PDB entry 7VR8 | electron microscopy, 3.58 A resolution | chain A

Chain A:
Name: Excitatory amino acid transporter 2
Source organism: Homo sapiens
UniProtKB: P43004 (EAA2_HUMAN); residue numbers follow UniProt; this construct covers 1-574
Amino-acid sequence (581 residues; each row starts with the number of its first residue):
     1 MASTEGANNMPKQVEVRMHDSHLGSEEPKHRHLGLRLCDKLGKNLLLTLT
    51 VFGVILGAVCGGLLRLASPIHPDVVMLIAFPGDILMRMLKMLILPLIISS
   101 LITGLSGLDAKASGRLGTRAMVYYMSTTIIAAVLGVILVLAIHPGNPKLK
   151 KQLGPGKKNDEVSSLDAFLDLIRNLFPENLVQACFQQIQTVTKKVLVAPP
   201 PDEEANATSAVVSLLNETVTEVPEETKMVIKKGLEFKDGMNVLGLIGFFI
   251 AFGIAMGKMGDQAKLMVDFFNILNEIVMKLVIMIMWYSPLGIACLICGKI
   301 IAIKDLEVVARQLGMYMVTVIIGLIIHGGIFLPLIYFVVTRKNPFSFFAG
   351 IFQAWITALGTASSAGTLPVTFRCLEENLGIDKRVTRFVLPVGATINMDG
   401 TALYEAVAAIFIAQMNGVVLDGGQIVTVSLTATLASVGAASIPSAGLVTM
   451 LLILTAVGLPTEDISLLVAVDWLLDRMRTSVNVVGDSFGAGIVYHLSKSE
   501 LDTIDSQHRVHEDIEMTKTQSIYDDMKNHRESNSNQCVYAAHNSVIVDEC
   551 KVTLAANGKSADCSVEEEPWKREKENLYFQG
Unresolved in the structure: 1-43, 110-113, 148-162, 194-229, 501-581
Construct notes: expression tag (575-581)
Curated features (UniProtKB/Swiss-Prot):
  - binding site (L-aspartate): Ala362 to Ser364, Thr401, Ile442 to Gly446, Asp475, Asn482
  - binding site (Na(+)): Gly393, Thr395, Asn397, Asn482, Asp486
  - modified residue: Ser3 (Phosphoserine), Ser21 (Phosphoserine), Ser25 (Phosphoserine), Ser506 (Phosphoserine), Ser521 (Phosphoserine), Ser532 (Phosphoserine), Ser534 (Phosphoserine), Tyr539 (Phosphotyrosine), Ser544 (Phosphoserine), Ser560 (Phosphoserine), Ser564 (Phosphoserine)
  - lipidation: Cys38 (S-palmitoyl cysteine)
  - glycosylation (N-linked (GlcNAc...) asparagine): Asn206, Asn216
Residues lining bound ligands:
  - 9Z9 ((3beta,14beta,17beta,25R)-3-[4-methoxy-3-(methoxymethyl)butoxy]spirost-5-en): Leu96, Ile97, Ser100, Leu101, Gly104, Leu105, Leu108, Asp109, Ile246, Phe388, Val392, Thr395, Ile396, Leu434, Ala435, Val437, Gly438, Ser441, Ile442, Val448, Thr449, Leu452
  - 1,2-diacyl-sn-glycero-3-phosphocholine (PC1), molecule 1: Phe80, Pro81, Ile84, Met88, Met91, Leu92, Leu175, Phe176, Gly247, Phe248, Ala251, Ile254, Leu280, Met283, Ile284, Trp286, Tyr287
  - 1,2-diacyl-sn-glycero-3-phosphocholine (PC1), molecule 2: Ile129, Val133, Ile425, Ser429, Leu430
What the authors report for this chain:
  - post-translational modification sites: Asn206, Asn216 (proposed by the authors, not directly observed)
  - binding site for cholesterol: Trp286
  - mutagenesis - W286A: unchanged expression
  - mutagenesis - W286A: unchanged localization
  - disease-associated variants - N206S: decreased localization (citing earlier work)
  - specificity-determining residues: Leu467

Overview:
Ligands of chain A: compound 9Z9 and 1,2-diacyl-sn-glycero-3-phosphocholine. Curated annotation (UniProt)
lists 11 L-aspartate-binding residues and 5 Na+-binding residues. The paper reports a binding site for
cholesterol at Trp286; N206S reduces localization.
Chain A is Excitatory amino acid transporter 2 (Homo sapiens); the structure, Inward-facing structure of human
EAAT2 in the substrate-free state, was determined by electron microscopy together with 7VR7 from the same
study.
